PDB entry 6G0S | X-ray diffraction, 1.48 A resolution | chains A and D of the 3 polymer chains in the assembly

== Chain A ==
Molecule: Bromodomain-containing protein 4
Source organism: Homo sapiens
Reference sequence: O60885 (BRD4_HUMAN); residue numbers follow UniProt; this construct covers 42-168
Sequence (127 residues; numbered 42 to 168; the number before each row is that of its first residue):
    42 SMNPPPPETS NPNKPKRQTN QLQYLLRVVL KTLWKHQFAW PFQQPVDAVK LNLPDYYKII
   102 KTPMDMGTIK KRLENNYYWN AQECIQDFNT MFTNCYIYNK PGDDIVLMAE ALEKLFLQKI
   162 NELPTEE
Construct notes: conflict Met43 (Thr in O60885)

== Chain D ==
Molecule: NAD-dependent protein deacetylase sirtuin-7
Notes: EC 3.5.1.-
Reference sequence: Q9NRC8 (SIR7_HUMAN); residue numbers follow UniProt; this construct covers 269-279
Sequence (11 residues; row label = number of the first residue in the row):
   269 SSLKVLKKYP Y
Disordered / not traced: 269
Construct notes: conflict Tyr279 (Arg in Q9NRC8)
Modified positions: Lys272 (N(6)-acetyllysine; ALY); Lys275 (N(6)-acetyllysine; ALY)
From the paper describing this entry:
  - contacts within the chain: Lys272-Tyr277 (hydrogen bond)
  - post-translational modification sites: Lys272, Lys275

== Interface between chain A and chain D ==
Pairs across the interface (16):
  Trp81(A) - Lys276(D)  hydrogen bond (side chain-backbone)
  Trp81(A) - Pro278(D)
  Phe83(A) - Lys275(D)
  Gln85(A) - Tyr279(D)
  Val87(A) - Lys275(D)
  Asp88(A) - Tyr279(D)
  Lys91(A) - Leu274(D)
  Lys91(A) - Tyr279(D)
  Leu92(A) - Leu274(D)
  Leu92(A) - Lys275(D)
  Leu94(A) - Lys275(D)
  Tyr97(A) - Lys275(D)
  Cys136(A) - Lys275(D)
  Asn140(A) - Lys275(D)
  Asp145(A) - Lys276(D)  salt bridge
  Ile146(A) - Lys275(D)
Other interface residues (no listed pair), chain A (16 interface residues in all): Pro82, Tyr139, Met149
Other interface residues (no listed pair), chain D (6 interface residues in all): Tyr277
Interface features reported in the paper:
  - interface residues, chain D: Tyr277(D)

== In short ==
16 residues of chain A and 6 residues of chain D are in contact, with 1 hydrogen bond and 1 salt bridge. Polar
pairs include Asp145(A)-Lys276(D) and Trp81(A)-Lys276(D). The paper reports the interface residue Tyr277(D);
modification sites Lys272(D) and Lys275(D).
Here chain A is Bromodomain-containing protein 4 (Homo sapiens) and chain D is NAD-dependent protein
deacetylase sirtuin-7. Entry 6G0S (Crystal Structure of the first bromodomain of human BRD4 in complex with an
acetylated SIRT7 peptide ...) was determined by X-ray diffraction together with 5NNC, 5NND, 5NNE, 5NNF, 5NNG,
6G0O and 3 further entries from the same study.
